Entry 2AW6 (X-ray diffraction, 3.00 A resolution); this record covers chains A and B of the 4 polymer chains in the assembly.

Chain A (and B):
Protein: PrgX
From: Enterococcus faecalis
Notes: chain B of this document is another copy of the same molecule, construct and numbering; everything in this record applies to it too
Reference sequence: Q04114 (Q04114_ENTFA); numbering as in UniProt (aligned over 1-317)
Sequence (317 residues; row label = number of the first residue in the row):
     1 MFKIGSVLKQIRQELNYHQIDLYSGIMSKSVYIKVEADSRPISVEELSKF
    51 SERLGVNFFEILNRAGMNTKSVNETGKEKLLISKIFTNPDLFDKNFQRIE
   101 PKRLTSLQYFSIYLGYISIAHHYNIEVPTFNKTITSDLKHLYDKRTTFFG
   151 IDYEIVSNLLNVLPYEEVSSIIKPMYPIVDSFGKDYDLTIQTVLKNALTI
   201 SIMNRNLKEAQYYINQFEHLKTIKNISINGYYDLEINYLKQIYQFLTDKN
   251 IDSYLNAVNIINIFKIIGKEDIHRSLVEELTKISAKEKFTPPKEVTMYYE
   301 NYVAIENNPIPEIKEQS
Not modelled in the structure: 288-317 (chain B: 287-317)
Reported in the primary citation:
  - self-association interface (contacts with another copy of this molecule); pairs are residue here / residue on that copy: Ile251-Tyr254
  - mutagenesis - R12S, Q19R, S28F: abolished binding to DNA (citing earlier work)

Interface between chain A and chain B:
Contacting residue pairs (108; chain A residue first):
  Met1(A) with Glu45(B); Ser48(B); Lys49(B)
  Phe2(A) with Ser48(B)
  Ile4(A) with Val44(B), hydrophobic
  Ile11(A) with Phe149(B), hydrophobic
  Glu14(A) with Arg145(B), salt bridge; Thr146(B), hydrogen bond; Thr147(B), hydrogen bond (side chain-backbone); Phe149(B)
  Leu15(A) with Leu107(B), hydrophobic; Arg145(B); Phe149(B), hydrophobic
  Tyr17(A) with Thr105(B), hydrogen bond (side chain-backbone)
  Pro41(A) with Glu45(B)
  Ile42(A) with Ser43(B); Val44(B), hydrogen bond (backbone-backbone)
  Ser43(A) with Ile42(B); Ser43(B)
  Val44(A) with Ile4(B), hydrophobic; Ile42(B), hydrogen bond (backbone-backbone)
  Glu45(A) with Met1(B)
  Leu47(A) with Val44(B), hydrophobic
  Ser48(A) with Phe2(B)
  Glu52(A) with Asn73(B); Glu74(B)
  Gly55(A) with Gln108(B), hydrogen bond (backbone-side chain); Ile151(B)
  Phe58(A) with Leu62(B), hydrophobic; Met67(B), hydrophobic
  Phe59(A) with Phe59(B), hydrophobic; Leu62(B), hydrophobic; Asn63(B); Met67(B), hydrophobic
  Glu60(A) with Phe149(B); Gly150(B), hydrogen bond (side chain-backbone); Phe182(B); Tyr186(B)
  Asn63(A) with Phe182(B); Gly183(B), hydrogen bond (side chain-backbone)
  Arg64(A) with Phe148(B), hydrogen bond (side chain-backbone); Phe149(B); Phe182(B); Tyr186(B)
  Met67(A) with Val44(B), hydrophobic; Phe58(B), hydrophobic; Phe59(B), hydrophobic
  Asn68(A) with Ser181(B), hydrogen bond (side chain-backbone); Phe182(B); Asn225(B)
  Asn73(A) with Glu52(B)
  Glu74(A) with Glu52(B)
  Thr105(A) with Tyr17(B), hydrogen bond (backbone-side chain)
  Ser106(A) with Tyr17(B)
  Leu107(A) with Leu15(B), hydrophobic; Leu54(B)
  Gln108(A) with Gly55(B), hydrogen bond (side chain-backbone)
  Arg145(A) with Glu14(B), salt bridge
  Thr146(A) with Glu14(B), hydrogen bond
  Thr147(A) with Glu14(B), hydrogen bond (backbone-side chain)
  Phe148(A) with Arg64(B), hydrogen bond (backbone-side chain)
  Phe149(A) with Ile11(B), hydrophobic; Glu14(B); Leu15(B), hydrophobic; Val56(B), hydrophobic; Glu60(B); Arg64(B)
  Gly150(A) with Glu60(B), hydrogen bond (backbone-side chain)
  Ile151(A) with Gly55(B)
  Asp180(A) with Asn68(B)
  Ser181(A) with Asn68(B), hydrogen bond (backbone-side chain)
  Phe182(A) with Glu60(B); Asn63(B); Arg64(B); Asn68(B)
  Gly183(A) with Asn63(B), hydrogen bond (backbone-side chain)
  Lys184(A) with Lys184(B); Asp185(B), salt bridge
  Asp185(A) with Lys184(B), salt bridge
  Tyr186(A) with Arg64(B)
  Lys221(A) with Ile267(B)
  Asn225(A) with Asn68(B), hydrogen bond (side chain-backbone); Thr69(B)
  Ile228(A) with Tyr231(B)
  Gly230(A) with Gly230(B); Tyr231(B)
  Tyr231(A) with Ile228(B); Gly230(B); Asp233(B), hydrogen bond
  Asp233(A) with Tyr231(B), hydrogen bond; Ile267(B); Lys269(B)
  Leu234(A) with Leu234(B), hydrophobic; Ile263(B), hydrophobic; Ile267(B), hydrophobic
  Asn237(A) with Ile266(B); Ile267(B)
  Gln241(A) with Ile266(B)
  Ile260(A) with Ile263(B), hydrophobic
  Ile263(A) with Leu234(B), hydrophobic; Asn259(B); Ile263(B), hydrophobic
  Ile266(A) with Asn237(B); Asn256(B); Ile260(B), hydrophobic
  Ile267(A) with Lys221(B); Leu234(B), hydrophobic; Asn237(B)
Other interface residues (no listed pair), chain A (66 interface residues in all): Lys49, Leu54, Val56, Asn57, Leu62, Thr69, Asn229, Asn256, Asn259, Lys269
Other interface residues (no listed pair), chain B (68 interface residues in all): Gln10, Pro41, Leu47, Asn57, Thr75, Ser106, Asp180, Asn229, Gln241

Summary:
Chain A and chain B form an interface of 66 and 68 residues respectively, with 21 hydrogen bonds and 4 salt
bridges. Among the polar pairs are Glu14(A)-Arg145(B), Lys184(A)-Asp185(B) and Glu14(A)-Thr146(B). From the
paper: R12S, Q19R and S28F of chain A abolish binding to DNA; a self-association interface involving
Ile251(A).
Chain A and chain B are both PrgX (Enterococcus faecalis); the structure, Structure of a bacterial peptide
pheromone/receptor complex and its mechanism of gene regulation, was determined by X-ray diffraction,
deposited together with 2AWI, 2AXU, 2AXV and 2AXZ.
